Entry 7VV0 (electron microscopy, 3.50 A resolution); this record covers chains L and R.

Chain L:
Name: peptide from Pro-adrenomedullin
Reference sequence: P35318 (ADML_HUMAN); residues 9-20 here correspond to UniProt positions 30-41 (UniProt number = residue number + 21)
Sequence (12 residues; each row starts with the number of its first residue):
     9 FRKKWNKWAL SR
Disordered / not traced: 14-20
Swiss-Prot annotation at these positions:
  - modified residue: R20 (Arginine amide)

Chain R:
Name: Mas-related G-protein coupled receptor member X2
Organism: Homo sapiens
Reference sequence: Q96LB1 (MRGX2_HUMAN); numbering as in UniProt (aligned over 1-330)
Sequence (330 residues; row label = number of the first residue in the row):
     1 MDPTTPAWGT ESTTVNGNDQ ALLLLCGKET LIPVFLILFI ALVGLVGNGF VLWLLGFRMR
    61 RNAFSVYVLS LAGADFLFLC FQIINCLVYL SNFFCSISIN FPSFFTTVMT CAYLAGLSML
   121 STVSTERCLS VLWPIWYRCR RPRHLSAVVC VLLWALSLLL SILEGKFCGF LFSDGDSGWC
   181 QTFDFITAAW LIFLFMVLCG SSLALLVRIL CGSRGLPLTR LYLTILLTVL VFLLCGLPFG
   241 IQWFLILWIW KDSDVLFCHI HPVSVVLSSL NSSANPIIYF FVGSFRKQWR LQQPILKLAL
   301 QRALQDIAEV DHSEGCFRQG TPEMSRSSLV
Disordered / not traced: 1-25, 289-330
Disulfide bonds: C26-C258, C168-C180

How chain L and chain R interact:
Residue-residue contacts (16):
  F9(L) - C168(R)
  F9(L) - G169(R)
  R10(L) - E164(R)  salt bridge
  R10(L) - C168(R)
  R10(L) - F170(R)
  R10(L) - C180(R)
  R10(L) - D184(R)  salt bridge
  R10(L) - W243(R)  hydrogen bond (side chain-backbone)
  R10(L) - W248(R)
  K12(L) - L247(R)
  K12(L) - D254(R)
  K12(L) - F257(R)
  W13(L) - T106(R)
  W13(L) - M109(R)  hydrophobic
  W13(L) - F170(R)
  W13(L) - W243(R)  hydrophobic
Also at the interface, not in a pair above, chain R (16 interface residues in all): G175, S177, H261

In short:
Chain L and chain R form an interface of 4 and 16 residues respectively; the contacts include 1 hydrogen bond
and 2 salt bridges. Among the polar pairs are R10(L)-E164(R), R10(L)-D184(R) and R10(L)-W243(R).
Here chain L is peptide from Pro-adrenomedullin and chain R is Mas-related G-protein coupled receptor member
X2 (Homo sapiens). Entry 7VV0 (Cryo-EM structure of pseudoallergen receptor MRGPRX2 complex with PAMP-12,
local) was determined by electron microscopy (same publication as 7VDH, 7VDL, 7VDM, 7VUY, 7VUZ, 7VV3, 7VV4 and
7VV5).
